7RIY - chains R and A of the 13 polymer chains in the assembly; structure by X-ray diffraction, 3.70 A resolution.

[Chain R]
Molecule: 11-nt RNA strand
Sequence (11 nucleotides; numbered 1 to 11; the number before each row is that of its first residue):
     1 AUCGAGAGGCU
Ion coordination: Mg2+: C10 (shared with Asp483(A), Asp485(A) of chain A)

[Chain A]
Molecule: DNA-directed RNA polymerase II subunit RPB1
Organism: Saccharomyces cerevisiae (strain ATCC 204508 / S288c)
Notes: EC 2.7.7.6
UniProtKB: P04050 (RPB1_YEAST); residue numbers follow UniProt; this construct covers 1-1733
Sequence (1733 residues; row label = number of the first residue in the row):
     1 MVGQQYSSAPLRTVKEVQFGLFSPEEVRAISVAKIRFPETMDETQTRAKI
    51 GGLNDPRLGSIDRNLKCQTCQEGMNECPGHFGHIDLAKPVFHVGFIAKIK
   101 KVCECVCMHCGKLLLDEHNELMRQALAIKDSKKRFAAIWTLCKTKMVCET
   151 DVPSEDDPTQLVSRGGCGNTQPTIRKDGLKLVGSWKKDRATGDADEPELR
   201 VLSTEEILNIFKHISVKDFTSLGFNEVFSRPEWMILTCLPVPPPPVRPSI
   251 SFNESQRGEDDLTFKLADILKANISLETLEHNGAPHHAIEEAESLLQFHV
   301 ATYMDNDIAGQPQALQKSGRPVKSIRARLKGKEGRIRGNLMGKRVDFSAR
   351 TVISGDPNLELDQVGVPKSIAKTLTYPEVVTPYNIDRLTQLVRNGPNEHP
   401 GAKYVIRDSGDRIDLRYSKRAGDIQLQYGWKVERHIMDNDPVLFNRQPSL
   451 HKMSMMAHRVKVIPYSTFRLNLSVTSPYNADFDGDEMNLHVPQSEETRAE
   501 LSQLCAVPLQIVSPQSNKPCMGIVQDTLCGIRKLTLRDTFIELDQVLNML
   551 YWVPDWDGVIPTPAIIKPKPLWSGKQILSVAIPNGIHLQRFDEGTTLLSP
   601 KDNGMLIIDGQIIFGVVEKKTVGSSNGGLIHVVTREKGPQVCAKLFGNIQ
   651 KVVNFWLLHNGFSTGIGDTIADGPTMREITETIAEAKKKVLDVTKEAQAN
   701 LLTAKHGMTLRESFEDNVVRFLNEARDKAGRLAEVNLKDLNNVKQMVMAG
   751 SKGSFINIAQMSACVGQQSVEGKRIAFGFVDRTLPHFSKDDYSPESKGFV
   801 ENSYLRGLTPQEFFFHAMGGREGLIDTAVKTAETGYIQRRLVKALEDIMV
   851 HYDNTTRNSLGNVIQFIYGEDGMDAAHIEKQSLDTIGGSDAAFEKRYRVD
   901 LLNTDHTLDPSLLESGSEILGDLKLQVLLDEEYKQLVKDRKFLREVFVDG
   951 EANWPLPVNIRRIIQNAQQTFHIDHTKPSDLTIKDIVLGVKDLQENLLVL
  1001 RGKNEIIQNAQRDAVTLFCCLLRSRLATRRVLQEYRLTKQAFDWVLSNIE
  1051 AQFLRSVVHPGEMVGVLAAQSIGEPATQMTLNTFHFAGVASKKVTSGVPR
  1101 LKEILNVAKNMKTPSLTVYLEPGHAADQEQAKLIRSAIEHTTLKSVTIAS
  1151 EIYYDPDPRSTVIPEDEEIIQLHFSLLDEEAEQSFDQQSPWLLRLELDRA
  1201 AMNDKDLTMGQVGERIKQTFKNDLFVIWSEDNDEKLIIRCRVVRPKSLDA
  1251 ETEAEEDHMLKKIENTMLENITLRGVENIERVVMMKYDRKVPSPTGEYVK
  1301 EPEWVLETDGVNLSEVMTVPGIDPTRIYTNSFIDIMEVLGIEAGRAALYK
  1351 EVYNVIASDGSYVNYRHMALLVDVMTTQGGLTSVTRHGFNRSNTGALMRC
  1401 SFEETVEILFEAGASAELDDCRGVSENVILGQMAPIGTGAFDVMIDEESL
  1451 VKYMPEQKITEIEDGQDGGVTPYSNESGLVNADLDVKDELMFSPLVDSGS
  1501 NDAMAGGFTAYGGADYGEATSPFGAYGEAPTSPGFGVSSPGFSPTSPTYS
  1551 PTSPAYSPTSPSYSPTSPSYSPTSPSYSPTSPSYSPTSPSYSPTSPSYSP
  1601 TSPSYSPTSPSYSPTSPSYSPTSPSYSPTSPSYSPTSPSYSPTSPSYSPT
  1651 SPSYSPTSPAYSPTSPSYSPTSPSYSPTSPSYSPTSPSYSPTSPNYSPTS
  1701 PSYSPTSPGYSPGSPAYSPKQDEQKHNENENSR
Disordered / not traced: 1-2, 154-160, 187-198, 250-256, 1082-1091, 1177-1187, 1244-1256, 1447-1733
Ion coordination: Zn2+ site 1: Cys67, Cys70, Cys77, His80; Zn2+ site 2: Cys107, Cys110, Cys167; Mg2+: Asp483, Asp485 (shared with C10(R) of chain R)
Residues lining bound ligands: 5N0 (3-({3-[(3-{[4-({4-[(4-{[4-({(2R)-2-amino-4-[(1-methyl-4-{[1-methyl-4-({1-methyl-4-[(1-methyl-1H-imidazole-2-carbonyl)amino]-1H-imidazole-2-carbonyl}amino)-1H-pyrrole-2-carbonyl]amino}-1H-pyrrole-2-carbonyl)amino]butanoyl}amino)-1-methyl-1H-imidazole-2-carbonyl]amino}-1-methyl-1H-pyrrole-2-carbonyl)amino]-1-methyl-1H-pyrrole-2-carbonyl}amino)-1-methyl-1H-pyrrole-2-carbonyl]amino}propyl)(methyl)amino]propyl}carbamoyl)benzoic acid): Arg1386, His1387, Arg1391
UniProt features mapped onto this chain:
  - region: Pro248 to Asp260 (Lid loop), Asn306 to Lys323 (Rudder loop), Pro810 to Glu822 (Bridging helix)
  - binding site (Zn(2+)): Cys67, Cys70, Cys77, His80, Cys107, Cys110, Cys148, Cys167
  - binding site (Mg(2+)): Asp481, Asp483, Asp485
  - modified residue: Thr1471 (Phosphothreonine)
  - cross-link (Glycyl lysine isopeptide (Lys-Gly)): Lys695 (interchain with G-Cter in ubiquitin), Lys1246 (interchain with G-Cter in ubiquitin), Lys1350 (interchain with G-Cter in ubiquitin)
  - natural variant: Ser1653 to Pro1659 (deletion: In strain: A364A)
  - mutagenesis: Lys1246 (K1246R: Impairs ubiquitination during transcription stress)

[Interface between chain R and chain A]
Residue-residue contacts (9; chain R residue first):
  G8(R) with Arg350(A), base contact
  G9(R) with Arg446(A), sugar contact; Gln447(A), hydrogen bond to the base; Asp483(A), sugar contact; Asp485(A), hydrogen bond to the sugar
  C10(R) with Asn479(A), sugar contact; Asp483(A), phosphate contact; Asp485(A), phosphate contact
  U11(R) with Lys752(A), base contact
Other interface residues (no listed pair), chain A (10 interface residues in all): Pro448, Asp481, Gly484

[Summary]
4 residues of chain R and 10 residues of chain A are in contact; the contacts include 2 hydrogen bonds. Polar
pairs include G9(R)-Gln447(A) and G9(R)-Asp485(A). Bound to chain A: compound 5N0.
Here chain R is an 11-nt RNA strand and chain A is DNA-directed RNA polymerase II subunit RPB1 (Saccharomyces
cerevisiae (strain ATCC 204508 / S288c)). Entry 7RIY (RNA polymerase II elongation complex with hairpin
polyamide Py-Im 1, scaffold 2 soaked with UTP) was determined by X-ray diffraction together with 7RIM, 7RIP,
7RIQ, 7RIW and 7RIX from the same study.
